PDB entry 2DHC | X-ray diffraction, 2.30 A resolution | chain A

Chain A:
Molecule: Haloalkane dehalogenase
Source organism: Xanthobacter autotrophicus
Notes: EC 3.8.1.5
UniProtKB: P22643 (DHLA_XANAU); residues 1-310 here = UniProt positions 1-310
Chain sequence (310 residues; numbered 1 to 310; the number before each row is that of its first residue):
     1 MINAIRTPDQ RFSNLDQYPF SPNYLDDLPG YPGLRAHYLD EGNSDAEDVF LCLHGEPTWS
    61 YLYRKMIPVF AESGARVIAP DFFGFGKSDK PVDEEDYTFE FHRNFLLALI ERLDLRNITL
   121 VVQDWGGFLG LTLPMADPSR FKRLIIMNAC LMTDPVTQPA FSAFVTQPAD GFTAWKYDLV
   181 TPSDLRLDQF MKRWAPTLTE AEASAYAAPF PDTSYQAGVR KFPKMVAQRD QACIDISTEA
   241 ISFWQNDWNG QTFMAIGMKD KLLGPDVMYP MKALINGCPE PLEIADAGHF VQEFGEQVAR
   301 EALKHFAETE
Ligand contacts: 1,2-dichloroethane (DCE): E56, D124, W125, F128, F172, W175, F222, P223, V226, L262, H289
Swiss-Prot annotation at these positions:
  - active site: D124 (Nucleophile), D260 (Proton donor), H289 (Proton acceptor)
  - binding site (chloride): W125, W175
From the paper describing this entry:
  - binding site for 1,2-dichloroethane: D124, W125, F128, F172, W175, V226
  - contacts within the chain: D124-H289 (hydrogen bond), D260-H289 (hydrogen bond)
  - catalytic residues: D124, D260
  - catalytic residues: W125, W175, H289 (proposed by the authors, not directly observed)

Overview:
Ligands of chain A: 1,2-dichloroethane. Curated annotation (UniProt) lists 3 active-site residues and
chloride-binding residues W125 and W175. The paper reports catalytic residues D124, D260 and W125 among
others; a binding site for 1,2-dichloroethane at D124, W125 and F128 among others.
Chain A is Haloalkane dehalogenase (Xanthobacter autotrophicus); the structure, Crystallographic analysis of
the catalytic mechanism of haloalkane dehalogenase, was determined by X-ray diffraction (same publication as
2DHE and 2DHD).
